PDB entry 6I6J | X-ray diffraction, 2.23 A resolution | chains A and C

== Chain A ==
Name: ER lumen protein-retaining receptor 2
Organism: Gallus gallus
UniProtKB: Q5ZKX9 (ERD22_CHICK); numbering as in UniProt (aligned over 1-204)
Sequence (204 residues; each row starts with the number of its first residue):
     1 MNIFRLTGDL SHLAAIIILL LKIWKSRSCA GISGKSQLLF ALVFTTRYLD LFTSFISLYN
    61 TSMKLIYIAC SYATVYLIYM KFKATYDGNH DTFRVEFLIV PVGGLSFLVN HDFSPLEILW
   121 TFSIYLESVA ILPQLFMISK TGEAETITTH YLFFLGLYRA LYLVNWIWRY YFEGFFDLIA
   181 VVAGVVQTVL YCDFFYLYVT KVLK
Curated features (UniProtKB/Swiss-Prot):
  - region: Arg47, Tyr48 (Interaction with the K-D-E-L motif on target proteins), Arg159 to Arg169 (Interaction with the K-D-E-L motif on target proteins), Lys204 (Important for recycling of cargo proteins with the sequence motif K-D-E-L from the Golgi to the endoplasmic reticulum)
  - site: Arg5 (Interaction with the K-D-E-L motif on target proteins), Ser54 (Interaction with the K-D-E-L motif on target proteins), Glu117 (Interaction with the K-D-E-L motif on target proteins), Asp193 (Important for recycling of cargo proteins with the sequence motif K-D-E-L from the Golgi to the endoplasmic reticulum)
  - mutagenesis: His12 (H12A: Loss of binding to the sequence motif K-D-E-L), Arg47 (R47K: Loss of binding to the sequence motif K-D-E-L), Glu127 (E127A/Q: Loss of binding to the sequence motif K-D-E-L), Tyr158 (Y158F: Loss of binding to the sequence motif K-D-E-L)
What the authors report for this chain:
  - mutagenesis - D193N: abolished localization to KDEL ligand

== Chain C ==
Name: Sybody
Organism: synthetic construct
Notes: antibody fragment or engineered binder
Sequence (121 residues; row label = number of the first residue in the row):
     2 QVQLVESGGG LVQAGGSLRL SCAASGFPVK RWSMTWYRQA PGKEREWVAA IRSAGHWTHY
    62 ADSVKGRFTI SRDNAKNTVY LQMNSLKPED TAVYYCNVKD EGDFSYWYDY WGQGTQVTVS
   122 A
Cystine bridges: Cys23-Cys97

== How chain A and chain C interact ==
Contacting residue pairs (44):
  Asn2(A) - Tyr107(C)
  Arg5(A) - Glu102(C)  hydrogen bond (side chain-backbone)
  Arg5(A) - Gly103(C)  hydrogen bond (side chain-backbone)
  Arg5(A) - Asp104(C)  salt bridge
  Leu6(A) - Tyr107(C)  hydrophobic
  Asp9(A) - Phe105(C)
  Asp9(A) - Tyr107(C)  hydrogen bond
  Arg47(A) - Asp104(C)  salt bridge
  Tyr48(A) - Asp104(C)  hydrogen bond
  Tyr48(A) - Phe105(C)
  Ile56(A) - Gln2(C)
  Ile56(A) - Val30(C)  hydrophobic
  Ile56(A) - Tyr109(C)  hydrophobic
  Tyr59(A) - Tyr107(C)  hydrophobic
  Asn60(A) - Asp104(C)  hydrogen bond (side chain-backbone)
  Asn60(A) - Phe105(C)  hydrogen bond (side chain-backbone)
  Asn60(A) - Ser106(C)  hydrogen bond
  Met63(A) - Phe105(C)  hydrophobic
  Lys64(A) - Asp104(C)
  Lys64(A) - Phe105(C)
  Tyr67(A) - Phe105(C)  hydrophobic
  His111(A) - Arg53(C)
  His111(A) - Gly56(C)
  Asp112(A) - Ala55(C)
  Leu116(A) - Lys31(C)
  Glu117(A) - Arg32(C)  salt bridge
  Trp120(A) - Arg32(C)
  Arg169(A) - Glu102(C)  salt bridge
  Tyr170(A) - His60(C)
  Tyr171(A) - Trp48(C)
  Phe172(A) - Tyr38(C)
  Phe172(A) - Trp48(C)
  Glu173(A) - Thr36(C)
  Glu173(A) - Tyr38(C)
  Glu173(A) - Trp48(C)
  Gly174(A) - Trp48(C)
  Gly174(A) - Trp58(C)
  Gly174(A) - His60(C)  hydrogen bond (backbone-side chain)
  Phe175(A) - Arg53(C)
  Phe175(A) - Glu102(C)
  Phe176(A) - Arg53(C)  hydrogen bond (backbone-side chain)
  Phe176(A) - Trp58(C)
  Phe176(A) - His60(C)
  Asp177(A) - Arg53(C)
Also at the interface, not in a pair above, chain A (28 interface residues in all): Asp50, Ser54
Also at the interface, not in a pair above, chain C (23 interface residues in all): Ser34, Ala51, Lys100, Trp108

== In short ==
28 residues of chain A face 23 of chain C across their interface; the contacts include 9 hydrogen bonds and 4
salt bridges. Among the polar pairs are Arg5(A)-Asp104(C), Arg47(A)-Asp104(C) and Glu117(A)-Arg32(C). Curated
annotation (UniProt) lists 4 mutagenesis sites on chain A. From the paper: D193N of chain A abolishes
localization to KDEL ligand.
Here chain A is ER lumen protein-retaining receptor 2 (Gallus gallus) and chain C is Sybody (synthetic
construct). Entry 6I6J (Crystal structure of the KDEL receptor bound to synthetic nanobody) was determined by
X-ray diffraction together with 6I6B and 6I6H from the same study.
